Entry 8G4Y (X-ray diffraction, 1.41 A resolution); this record covers chains A and B.

[Chain A]
Name: E3 ubiquitin-protein ligase ZNRF3
From: Homo sapiens
Notes: EC 2.3.2.27
Reference sequence: Q9ULT6 (ZNRF3_HUMAN); residues 56-220 here = UniProt positions 56-220
Chain sequence (178 residues; row label = number of the first residue in the row):
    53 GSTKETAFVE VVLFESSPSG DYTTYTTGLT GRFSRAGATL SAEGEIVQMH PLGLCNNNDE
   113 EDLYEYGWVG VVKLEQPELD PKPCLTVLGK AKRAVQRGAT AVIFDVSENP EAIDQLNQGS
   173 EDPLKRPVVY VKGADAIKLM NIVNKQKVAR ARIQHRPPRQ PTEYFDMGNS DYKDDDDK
Disordered / not traced: 53, 209-230
Disulfides: Cys107-Cys136
Sequence notes: expression tag (53-55, 221-230)
Curated features (UniProtKB/Swiss-Prot):
  - mutagenesis: Pro103 (P103A: Abolishes interaction with RSPO1 and prevents subsequent membrane clearance)

[Chain B]
Name: MK1-3.6.10
Chain sequence (39 residues; row label = number of the first residue in the row):
     1 GCNRLNKKCN SDADCCANKE KCERPIGWKF MYCRPDVGP
Disulfides: Cys2-Cys16, Cys9-Cys22, Cys15-Cys33

[How chain A and chain B interact]
Contacting residue pairs (29; chain A residue first):
  Glu62(A) - Trp28(B)
  Val64(A) - Asn6(B)  hydrogen bond (backbone-side chain)
  Leu65(A) - Asn6(B)
  Phe66(A) - Leu5(B)  hydrophobic
  Phe66(A) - Asn6(B)
  Phe66(A) - Pro35(B)
  Ser68(A) - Leu5(B)
  Gly72(A) - Val37(B)
  Tyr74(A) - Arg34(B)  hydrogen bond
  Tyr74(A) - Pro35(B)  hydrophobic
  Tyr74(A) - Val37(B)  hydrophobic
  Glu95(A) - Trp28(B)
  Glu95(A) - Lys29(B)  hydrogen bond (side chain-backbone)
  Glu95(A) - Phe30(B)  hydrogen bond (side chain-backbone)
  Glu95(A) - Tyr32(B)  hydrogen bond
  Gly96(A) - Lys8(B)
  Gly96(A) - Tyr32(B)
  Glu97(A) - Lys7(B)  salt bridge
  Gly119(A) - Lys8(B)
  Val200(A) - Leu5(B)
  Val200(A) - Asn6(B)  hydrogen bond (backbone-side chain)
  Ala201(A) - Asn6(B)
  Arg202(A) - Asn6(B)  hydrogen bond
  Arg202(A) - Pro25(B)
  Arg202(A) - Trp28(B)
  Arg202(A) - Tyr32(B)
  Ala203(A) - Trp28(B)
  Arg204(A) - Gly27(B)  hydrogen bond (side chain-backbone)
  Arg204(A) - Trp28(B)
Also at the interface, not in a pair above, chain A (17 interface residues in all): Tyr118
Also at the interface, not in a pair above, chain B (14 interface residues in all): Cys33

[Overview]
17 residues of chain A and 14 residues of chain B are in contact, with 8 hydrogen bonds and 1 salt bridge.
Polar contacts include Glu97(A)-Lys7(B), Val64(A)-Asn6(B) and Tyr74(A)-Arg34(B). Curated annotation (UniProt)
lists one mutagenesis site on chain A.
Here chain A is E3 ubiquitin-protein ligase ZNRF3 (Homo sapiens) and chain B is MK1-3.6.10. Entry 8G4Y
(Structure of ZNRF3 ECD bound to peptide MK1-3.6.10) was determined by X-ray diffraction.
